8H7L - chains B and C of the 9 polymer chains in the assembly; structure by electron microscopy, 2.44 A resolution.

Chain B (and C):
Name: Spike glycoprotein
Organism: Severe acute respiratory syndrome coronavirus 2
Notes: chain C of this document is another copy of the same molecule, construct and numbering; everything in this record applies to it too
UniProt: P0DTC2 (SPIKE_SARS2); aligned to UniProt positions 18-1140 over residues 23-1143 (the alignment contains insertions or deletions, so no single offset holds)
Amino-acid sequence (1123 residues; row label = number of the first residue in the row; note: 6 numbers in that range are skipped by the numbering (no residue carries them; nothing is unmodelled there); a row labelled like 146A-146H holds insertion residues (146A, then the next letters in order)):
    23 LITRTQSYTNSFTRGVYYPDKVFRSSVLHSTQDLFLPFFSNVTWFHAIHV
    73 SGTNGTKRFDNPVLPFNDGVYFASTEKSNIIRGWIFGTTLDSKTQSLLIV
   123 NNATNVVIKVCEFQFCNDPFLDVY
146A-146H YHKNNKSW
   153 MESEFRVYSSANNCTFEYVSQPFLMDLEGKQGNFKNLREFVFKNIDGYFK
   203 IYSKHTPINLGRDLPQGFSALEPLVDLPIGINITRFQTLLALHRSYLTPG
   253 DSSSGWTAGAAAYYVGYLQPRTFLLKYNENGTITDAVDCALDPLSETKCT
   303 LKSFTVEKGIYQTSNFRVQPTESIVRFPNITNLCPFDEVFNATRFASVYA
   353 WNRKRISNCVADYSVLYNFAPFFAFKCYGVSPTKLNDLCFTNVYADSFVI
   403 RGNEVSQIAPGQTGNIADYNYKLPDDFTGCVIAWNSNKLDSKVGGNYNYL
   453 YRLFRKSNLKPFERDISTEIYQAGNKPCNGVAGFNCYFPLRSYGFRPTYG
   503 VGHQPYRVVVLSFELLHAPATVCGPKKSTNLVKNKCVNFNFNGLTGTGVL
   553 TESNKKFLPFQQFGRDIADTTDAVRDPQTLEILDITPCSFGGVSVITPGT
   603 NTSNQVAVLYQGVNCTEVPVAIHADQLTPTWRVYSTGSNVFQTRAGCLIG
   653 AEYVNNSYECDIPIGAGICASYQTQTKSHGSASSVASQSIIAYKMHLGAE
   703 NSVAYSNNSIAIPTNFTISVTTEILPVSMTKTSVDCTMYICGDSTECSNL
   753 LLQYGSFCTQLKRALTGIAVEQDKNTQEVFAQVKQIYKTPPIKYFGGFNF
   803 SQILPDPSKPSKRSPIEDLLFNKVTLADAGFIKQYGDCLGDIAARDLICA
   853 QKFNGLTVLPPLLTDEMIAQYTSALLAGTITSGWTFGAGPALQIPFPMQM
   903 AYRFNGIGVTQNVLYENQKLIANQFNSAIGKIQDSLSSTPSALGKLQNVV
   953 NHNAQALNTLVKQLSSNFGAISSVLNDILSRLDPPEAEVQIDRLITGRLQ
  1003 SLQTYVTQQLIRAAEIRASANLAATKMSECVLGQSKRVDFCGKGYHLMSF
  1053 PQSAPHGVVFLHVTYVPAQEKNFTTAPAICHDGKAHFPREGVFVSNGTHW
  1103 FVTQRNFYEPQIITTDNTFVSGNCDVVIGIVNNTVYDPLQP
Unresolved in the structure: 73-82, 146A-146H, 175-186, 246-262, 622-639, 677-688, 827-854
Cystine bridges: Cys133-Cys166, Cys336-Cys361, Cys379-Cys432, Cys391-Cys525, Cys480-Cys488, Cys538-Cys590, Cys617-Cys649, Cys662-Cys671, Cys738-Cys760, Cys743-Cys749, Cys1032-Cys1043, Cys1082-Cys1126
Glycans and other covalent adducts: N-acetylglucosamine (NAG) linked to Asn331, Asn657, Asn709, Asn717, Asn801, Asn1074, Asn1098, Asn1134
Sequence notes: variant Ile24 (Thr19 in P0DTC2), Ser29 (Ala27 in P0DTC2), Asp144 (Gly142 in P0DTC2), Gly213 (Val in P0DTC2), Asp339 (Gly in P0DTC2), Pro373 (Ser in P0DTC2), Phe375 (Ser in P0DTC2), Ala376 (Thr in P0DTC2), Asn405 (Asp in P0DTC2), Ser408 (Arg in P0DTC2), Asn417 (Lys in P0DTC2), Lys440 (Asn in P0DTC2), Asn477 (Ser in P0DTC2), Lys478 (Thr in P0DTC2), Ala484 (Glu in P0DTC2), Arg493 (Gln in P0DTC2), Arg498 (Gln in P0DTC2), Tyr501 (Asn in P0DTC2), His505 (Tyr in P0DTC2), Gly614 (Asp in P0DTC2), Tyr655 (His in P0DTC2), Lys679 (Asn in P0DTC2), His681 (Pro in P0DTC2), Lys764 (Asn in P0DTC2), Tyr796 (Asp in P0DTC2), Asn950 (Asp in P0DTC2), His954 (Gln in P0DTC2); conflict Phe371 (Ser in P0DTC2), Lys696 (Thr in P0DTC2), His698 (Ser in P0DTC2), Pro817 (Phe in P0DTC2), Pro892 (Ala in P0DTC2), Pro899 (Ala in P0DTC2), Pro942 (Ala in P0DTC2); engineered mutation Gly682 (Arg in P0DTC2), Ser683 (Arg in P0DTC2), Ser685 (Arg in P0DTC2), Pro986 (Lys in P0DTC2), Pro987 (Val in P0DTC2)
Curated features (UniProtKB/Swiss-Prot):
  - glycosylation (N-linked (GlcNAc...) asparagine): Asn127 (hybrid), Asn334 (complex), Asn606 (hybrid)
Reported in the primary citation:
  - mutagenesis - N460K: decreased binding to BA7535 (proposed by the authors, not directly observed)

Interface between chain B and chain C:
Contacting residue pairs (106; chain B residue first):
  Tyr40(B) - Leu560(C)
  Tyr40(B) - Phe562(C)  hydrophobic
  Lys43(B) - Phe562(C)  hydrogen bond (side chain-backbone)
  Lys43(B) - Gln563(C)
  Lys43(B) - Gln564(C)  hydrogen bond (backbone-backbone)
  Lys43(B) - Phe565(C)
  Val44(B) - Gln563(C)
  Val44(B) - Phe565(C)
  Val44(B) - Arg567(C)
  Phe45(B) - Lys558(C)
  Phe45(B) - Phe559(C)  hydrophobic
  Phe45(B) - Gln563(C)
  Phe45(B) - Phe565(C)  hydrogen bond (backbone-backbone)
  Phe45(B) - Gly566(C)
  Phe45(B) - Arg567(C)  hydrogen bond (backbone-backbone)
  Thr167(B) - Arg357(C)
  Glu224(B) - Phe562(C)
  Pro225(B) - Phe562(C)
  Asn282(B) - Lys558(C)
  Gly283(B) - Leu560(C)
  Gly283(B) - Gln563(C)
  Asp737(B) - Asn317(C)  hydrogen bond
  Asp737(B) - Arg319(C)  salt bridge
  Met740(B) - Arg319(C)
  Met740(B) - Phe592(C)  hydrophobic
  Gln755(B) - Asn969(C)
  Gln755(B) - Phe970(C)
  Gln755(B) - Gly971(C)
  Gly757(B) - Gln965(C)
  Lys764(B) - Gln314(C)  hydrogen bond
  Arg765(B) - Gln957(C)
  Lys786(B) - Lys1045(C)
  Gln787(B) - Ala701(C)
  Gln787(B) - Glu702(C)
  Gln787(B) - Asn703(C)  hydrogen bond
  Ile788(B) - Leu699(C)  hydrophobic
  Ile788(B) - Gly700(C)
  Ile788(B) - Ala701(C)  hydrogen bond (backbone-backbone)
  Ile788(B) - Glu702(C)
  Ile788(B) - Asn703(C)  hydrogen bond (backbone-backbone)
  Tyr789(B) - Asn703(C)
  Tyr789(B) - Val705(C)  hydrophobic
  Lys790(B) - Glu702(C)
  Lys790(B) - Asn703(C)  hydrogen bond (backbone-backbone)
  Pro792(B) - Tyr707(C)  hydrophobic
  Tyr796(B) - Tyr707(C)
  Phe797(B) - Tyr707(C)  hydrophobic
  Phe855(B) - Phe592(C)  hydrophobic
  Gly857(B) - Phe592(C)
  Leu861(B) - Gln613(C)
  Pro863(B) - Ala668(C)  hydrogen bond (backbone-backbone)
  Leu864(B) - Pro665(C)  hydrophobic
  Leu864(B) - Gly667(C)
  Leu864(B) - Ala668(C)
  Leu864(B) - Gly669(C)  hydrogen bond (backbone-backbone)
  Leu864(B) - Met697(C)  hydrophobic
  Leu865(B) - Met697(C)  hydrophobic
  Thr866(B) - Ala668(C)
  Met869(B) - Gly669(C)
  Met869(B) - Leu699(C)
  Gln872(B) - Leu699(C)
  Tyr873(B) - Leu699(C)
  Thr883(B) - Val705(C)
  Thr883(B) - Tyr707(C)
  Gly889(B) - Lys1045(C)  hydrogen bond (backbone-side chain)
  Ala890(B) - Lys1045(C)
  Ala890(B) - Gly1046(C)
  Ala890(B) - Tyr1047(C)
  Gly891(B) - Lys1045(C)
  Pro892(B) - Pro1069(C)
  Leu894(B) - Ala713(C)
  Leu894(B) - Pro715(C)  hydrophobic
  Leu894(B) - Glu1072(C)
  Gln895(B) - Val705(C)
  Gln895(B) - Ala706(C)
  Gln895(B) - Ser711(C)
  Gln895(B) - Ile712(C)
  Gln895(B) - Ala713(C)  hydrogen bond (backbone-backbone)
  Ile896(B) - Tyr707(C)
  Pro897(B) - Tyr707(C)  hydrophobic
  Pro897(B) - Ser708(C)
  Pro897(B) - Asn709(C)
  Pro897(B) - Ser711(C)
  Phe898(B) - Tyr707(C)  hydrogen bond (backbone-side chain)
  Met900(B) - Thr1077(C)
  Met900(B) - Val1094(C)  hydrophobic
  Tyr904(B) - Val1094(C)
  Tyr904(B) - Arg1107(C)  hydrogen bond
  Asn907(B) - Arg1107(C)
  Gln913(B) - Pro1090(C)
  Asn914(B) - Phe1089(C)
  Asn914(B) - Ser1123(C)  hydrogen bond
  Tyr917(B) - Pro1079(C)  hydrophobic
  Tyr917(B) - Phe1089(C)  hydrophobic
  Tyr917(B) - Val1128(C)
  Glu918(B) - Ser1123(C)  hydrogen bond
  Val963(B) - Ala570(C)  hydrophobic
  Gln1002(B) - Gln1002(C)  hydrogen bond
  Gln1005(B) - Thr1006(C)
  Leu1012(B) - Gln1010(C)
  Arg1019(B) - Glu1017(C)
  Ser1030(B) - Val1040(C)
  Glu1031(B) - Arg1039(C)  salt bridge
  Glu1031(B) - Val1040(C)
  Leu1034(B) - Val1040(C)  hydrophobic
  Arg1039(B) - Arg1039(C)
Also at the interface, not in a pair above, chain B (74 interface residues in all): Asp42, Val49, Phe168, Thr284, Tyr756, Phe759, Gln762, Leu858, Pro862, Trp886, Asn978, Thr1009, Thr1027, Gly1035, Leu1141
Also at the interface, not in a pair above, chain C (76 interface residues in all): Asn360, Thr547, Lys557, Ile569, Pro589, Ala647, Asn710, Thr961, Ser968, Thr1009, Ile1013, Asp1041, Val1068, Asn1074, Phe1121, Val1129, Leu1141

Overview:
74 residues of chain B face 76 of chain C across their interface, with 19 hydrogen bonds and 2 salt bridges.
Polar contacts include Asp737(B)-Arg319(C), Glu1031(B)-Arg1039(C) and Lys43(B)-Phe562(C). Covalently linked
N-acetylglucosamine: at Asn331(B), Asn657(B), Asn709(B), Asn717(B), Asn801(B) and Asn1074(B) and 2 more. From
the paper: N460K of chain B reduces binding to BA7535.
Both chains are Spike glycoprotein (Severe acute respiratory syndrome coronavirus 2). Entry 8H7L (Cryo-EM
Structure of SARS-CoV-2 BA.2 Spike protein in complex with BA7535) was determined by electron microscopy
together with 8H7Z from the same study.
